Entry 7DY8 (X-ray diffraction, 2.10 A resolution); this record covers chains H and A.

Chain H (and A):
Molecule: Ferritin
From: Thermotoga maritima (strain ATCC 43589 / MSB8 / DSM 3109 / JCM 10099)
Notes: EC 1.16.3.2; chain A of this document is another copy of the same molecule, construct and numbering; everything in this record applies to it too
UniProtKB: Q9X0L2 (Q9X0L2_THEMA); residues 1-164 here = UniProt positions 1-164
Amino-acid sequence (164 residues; numbered 1 to 164; the number before each row is that of its first residue):
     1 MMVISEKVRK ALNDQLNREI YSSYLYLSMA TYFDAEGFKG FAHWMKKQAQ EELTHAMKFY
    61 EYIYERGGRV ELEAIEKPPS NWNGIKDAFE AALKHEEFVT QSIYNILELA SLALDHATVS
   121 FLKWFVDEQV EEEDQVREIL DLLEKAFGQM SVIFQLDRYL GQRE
Disordered / not traced: 1 (chain A: 1-2)
Construct notes: engineered mutation Leu112 (Glu in Q9X0L2), Ala113 (Glu in Q9X0L2), Leu114 (Lys in Q9X0L2), Phe147 (Asn in Q9X0L2)
Ion coordination: Fe ion site 1: Glu19, Glu52; Ca2+ site 1: Glu51, Glu132; Fe ion site 2: Glu52, Glu96, Glu132; Ca2+ site 2: Asp127 (shared with Asn105(A), Glu108(A) of chain A)
Reported in the primary citation:
  - self-association interface (contacts with another copy of this molecule): Leu112, Leu114, Val119, Phe147
  - Ca2+ coordination: Asn105, Glu108, Asp127
  - contacts within the chain: Lys10-Glu164

Chain H / chain A interface:
Residue-residue contacts (57; chain H residue first):
  Asn17(H) with Tyr24(A), hydrogen bond
  Tyr24(H) with Asn17(A), hydrogen bond; Leu72(A); Glu73(A), hydrogen bond (side chain-backbone); Ile75(A)
  Leu27(H) with Met57(A), hydrophobic; Tyr60(A), hydrophobic; Leu72(A), hydrophobic
  Ser28(H) with Leu72(A)
  Ala30(H) with Tyr60(A), hydrogen bond (backbone-side chain)
  Thr31(H) with Tyr60(A), hydrogen bond (backbone-side chain); Tyr64(A), hydrogen bond (backbone-side chain); Arg69(A), hydrogen bond; Val70(A)
  Tyr32(H) with Arg69(A)
  Asp34(H) with Tyr60(A), hydrogen bond; Tyr64(A)
  Ala35(H) with Tyr64(A); Arg69(A)
  Lys46(H) with Tyr60(A); Glu61(A), salt bridge
  Leu53(H) with Leu53(A), hydrophobic
  Met57(H) with Leu27(A), hydrophobic
  Tyr60(H) with Leu27(A), hydrophobic; Ala30(A), hydrogen bond (side chain-backbone); Thr31(A), hydrogen bond (side chain-backbone); Asp34(A), hydrogen bond; Lys46(A)
  Glu61(H) with Lys46(A), salt bridge
  Tyr64(H) with Thr31(A), hydrogen bond (side chain-backbone); Asp34(A); Ala35(A)
  Arg69(H) with Thr31(A); Tyr32(A); Ala35(A); Ser80(A)
  Val70(H) with Thr31(A), hydrogen bond (backbone-side chain)
  Glu71(H) with Lys77(A), salt bridge
  Leu72(H) with Tyr24(A); Leu27(A), hydrophobic; Ser28(A); Lys77(A)
  Glu73(H) with Tyr24(A), hydrogen bond (backbone-side chain); Lys77(A), salt bridge
  Ala74(H) with Ile75(A); Lys77(A)
  Ile75(H) with Tyr24(A); Ala74(A); Ile75(A), hydrogen bond (backbone-backbone)
  Lys77(H) with Glu71(A), salt bridge; Leu72(A); Glu73(A), salt bridge; Ala74(A)
  Pro78(H) with Leu72(A)
  Ser80(H) with Arg69(A), hydrogen bond (backbone-side chain); Glu71(A)
  Asn81(H) with Arg69(A), hydrogen bond
Interface residues without a listed pair, chain H (28 interface residues in all): Ile20, Glu76
Interface residues without a listed pair, chain A (28 interface residues in all): Ile20, Glu76, Pro78, Asn81

In short:
Chain H and chain A each contribute 28 residues to their interface; the contacts include 17 hydrogen bonds and
6 salt bridges. Among the polar pairs are Lys46(H)-Glu61(A), Glu71(H)-Lys77(A) and Glu73(H)-Lys77(A). The
paper reports Ca2+ coordination by Asn105(H), Glu108(H) and Asp127(H); a self-association interface involving
Leu112(H), Leu114(H) and Val119(H) among others.
Both chains are Ferritin (Thermotoga maritima (strain ATCC 43589 / MSB8 / DSM 3109 / JCM 10099)). Entry 7DY8
(Thermotoga maritima ferritin mutant-FLAL) was determined by X-ray diffraction together with 7DY9, 7DYA and
7DYB from the same study.
